Entry 8Y1W (X-ray diffraction, 1.36 A resolution); this record covers chain A.

Chain A:
Molecule: dCTP deaminase
Source organism: Thermococcus pacificus
Notes: EC 3.5.4.13
UniProt: K7PBY4 (K7PBY4_9EURY); residue numbers follow UniProt; this construct covers 1-155
Sequence (155 residues; numbered 1 to 155; the number before each row is that of its first residue):
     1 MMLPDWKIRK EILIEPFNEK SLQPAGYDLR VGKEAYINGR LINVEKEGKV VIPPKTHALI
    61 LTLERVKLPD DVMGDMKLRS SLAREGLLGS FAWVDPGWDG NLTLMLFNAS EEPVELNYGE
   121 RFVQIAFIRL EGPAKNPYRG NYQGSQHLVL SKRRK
Not modelled in the structure: 139-144, 154-155
Residues lining bound ligands: 2'-deoxyuridine 5'-monophosphate (UMP): M76, S90, F91, A92, W93, V94, D95, W98, L102, T103, L104, Y138

Summary:
Ligands of chain A: 2'-deoxyuridine 5'-monophosphate.
Chain A is dCTP deaminase (Thermococcus pacificus); the structure, Crystal structure of Thermococcus pacificus
dUTPase complexed with dUMP, was determined by X-ray diffraction together with 8Y1Q from the same study.
